Entry 7VAO (electron microscopy, 3.40 A resolution); this record covers chains A and D of the 12 polymer chains in the assembly.

Chain A:
Molecule: V-type ATP synthase alpha chain
Source organism: Thermus thermophilus HB8
Notes: EC 7.1.2.2
UniProtKB: Q56403 (VATA_THET8); numbering as in UniProt (aligned over 1-578)
Sequence (578 residues; row label = number of the first residue in the row):
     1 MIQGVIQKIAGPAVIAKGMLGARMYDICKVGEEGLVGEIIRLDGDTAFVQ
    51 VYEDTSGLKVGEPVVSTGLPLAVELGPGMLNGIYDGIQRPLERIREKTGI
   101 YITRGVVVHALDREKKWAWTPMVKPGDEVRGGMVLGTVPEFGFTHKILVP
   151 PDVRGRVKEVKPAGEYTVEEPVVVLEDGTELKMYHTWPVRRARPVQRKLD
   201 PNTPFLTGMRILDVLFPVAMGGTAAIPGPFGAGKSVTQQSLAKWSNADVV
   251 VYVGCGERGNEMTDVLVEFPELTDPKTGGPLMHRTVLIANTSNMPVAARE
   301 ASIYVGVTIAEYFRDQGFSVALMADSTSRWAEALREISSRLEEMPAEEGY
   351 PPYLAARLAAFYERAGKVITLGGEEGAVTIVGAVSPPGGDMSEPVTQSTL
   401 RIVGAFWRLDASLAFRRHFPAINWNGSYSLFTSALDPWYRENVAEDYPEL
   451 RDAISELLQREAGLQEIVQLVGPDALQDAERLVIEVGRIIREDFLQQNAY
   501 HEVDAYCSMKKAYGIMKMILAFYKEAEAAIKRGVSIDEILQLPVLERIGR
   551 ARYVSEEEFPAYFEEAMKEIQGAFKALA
Sequence notes: conflict Ala232 (Ser in Q56403), Ser235 (Thr in Q56403)
Metal / ion sites: Mg2+: Ser235 (together with phosphate ion)
Residues lining bound ligands: ADP (adenosine-5'-diphosphate): Pro229, Phe230, Gly231, Ala232, Gly233, Lys234, Ser235, Val236, Glu261, Phe419, Gln497, Ala499, Tyr500

Chain D:
Molecule: V-type ATP synthase beta chain
Source organism: Thermus thermophilus HB8
UniProtKB: Q56404 (VATB_THET8); numbering as in UniProt (aligned over 1-478)
Sequence (478 residues; numbered 1 to 478; the number before each row is that of its first residue):
     1 MDLLKKEYTGITYISGPLLFVENAKDLAYGAIVDIKDGTGRVRGGQVIEV
    51 SEEYAVIQVFEETTGLDLATTSVSLVEDVARLGVSKEMLGRRFNGIGKPI
   101 DGLPPITPEKRLPITGLPLNPVARRKPEQFIQTGISTIDVMNTLVRGQKL
   151 PIFSGSGLPANEIAAQIARQATVRPDLSGEGEKEEPFAVVFAAMGITQRE
   201 LSYFIQEFERTGALSRSVLFLNKADDPTIERILTPRMALTVAEYLAFEHD
   251 YHVLVILTDMTNYCEALREIGAAREEIPGRRGYPGYMYTDLATIYERAGV
   301 VEGKKGSVTQIPILSMPDDDRTHPIPDLTGYITEGQIQLSRELHRKGIYP
   351 PIDPLPSLSRLMNNGVGKGKTREDHKQVSDQLYSAYANGVDIRKLVAIIG
   401 EDALTENDRRYLQFADAFERFFINQGQQNRSIEESLQIAWALLSMLPQGE
   451 LKRISKDHIGKYYGQKLEEIWGAPQALD
Disordered / not traced: 1-4, 475-478

Chain A / chain D interface:
Contacting residue pairs - 51 pairs, chain A then chain D:
  Ala22(A) - Asp67(D)
  Arg23(A) - Leu66(D)
  Met24(A) - Ile14(D)  hydrophobic
  Met24(A) - Thr63(D)
  Met24(A) - Thr64(D)
  Met24(A) - Leu66(D)  hydrogen bond (backbone-backbone)
  Tyr25(A) - Thr64(D)  hydrogen bond (backbone-backbone)
  Arg41(A) - Tyr13(D)
  Arg41(A) - Ile14(D)
  Arg41(A) - Ser15(D)  hydrogen bond
  Leu42(A) - Tyr13(D)
  Leu42(A) - Ile14(D)  hydrogen bond (backbone-backbone)
  Asp43(A) - Thr12(D)
  Asp43(A) - Tyr13(D)
  Gly44(A) - Thr12(D)  hydrogen bond (backbone-backbone)
  Gly44(A) - Leu68(D)
  Asp200(A) - Ser202(D)
  Asp200(A) - Gln206(D)  hydrogen bond
  Met344(A) - Glu275(D)
  Met344(A) - Glu276(D)
  Met344(A) - Ile277(D)  hydrophobic
  Met344(A) - Pro278(D)
  Ala346(A) - Ala272(D)  hydrophobic
  Glu347(A) - Arg268(D)  salt bridge
  Pro352(A) - Glu269(D)
  Pro352(A) - Ala272(D)  hydrophobic
  Ala355(A) - Glu269(D)
  Ala359(A) - Ala224(D)
  Glu363(A) - Thr197(D)
  Glu363(A) - Gln198(D)
  Ser392(A) - Asp318(D)  hydrogen bond
  Gln397(A) - Asp318(D)
  Arg401(A) - Asn262(D)
  Arg401(A) - Glu265(D)
  Ile402(A) - Thr197(D)
  Trp424(A) - Arg345(D)
  Asn425(A) - Arg345(D)  hydrogen bond (backbone-side chain)
  Tyr428(A) - Gly157(D)
  Leu430(A) - Gly157(D)
  Leu430(A) - Arg199(D)
  Phe431(A) - Arg199(D)
  Gln459(A) - Arg345(D)
  Ile467(A) - Ala397(D)  hydrophobic
  Ile467(A) - Ile398(D)  hydrophobic
  Ala475(A) - Ile398(D)
  Leu476(A) - Ala397(D)
  Gln477(A) - Ala397(D)  hydrogen bond (backbone-backbone)
  Gln477(A) - Ile398(D)  hydrogen bond (side chain-backbone)
  Gln477(A) - Ile399(D)
  Gln477(A) - Gly400(D)
  Glu480(A) - Ala397(D)
Also at the interface, not in a pair above, chain A (40 interface residues in all): Gly21, Lys198, Pro345, Ala356, Gly404, Gly426, Ser427, Leu464, Val471
Also at the interface, not in a pair above, chain D (42 interface residues in all): Gly65, Ala69, Ser156, Asp225, Ala273, Arg281, Pro317, Glu342, Lys346, Lys394, Val396

Summary:
The interface between chain A and chain D involves 40 residues on one side and 42 on the other, with 10
hydrogen bonds and 1 salt bridge. Polar contacts include Glu347(A)-Arg268(D), Arg41(A)-Ser15(D) and
Asp200(A)-Gln206(D). Ligands of chain A: ADP.
Chain A is V-type ATP synthase alpha chain and chain D is V-type ATP synthase beta chain, both from Thermus
thermophilus HB8; the structure, V1EG of V/A-ATPase from Thermus thermophilus, high ATP, state2-2, was
determined by electron microscopy, deposited together with 7VAI, 7VAJ, 7VAK, 7VAL, 7VAM, 7VAN and 11 further
entries.
